PDB entry 1IRS | solution NMR | chains A and B

# Chain A
Protein: Irs-1
Organism: Homo sapiens
Notes: fragment: ptb domain
UniProt: P35568 (IRS1_HUMAN); residues 157-267 here = UniProt positions 157-267
Sequence (112 residues; numbered 156 to 267; the number before each row is that of its first residue):
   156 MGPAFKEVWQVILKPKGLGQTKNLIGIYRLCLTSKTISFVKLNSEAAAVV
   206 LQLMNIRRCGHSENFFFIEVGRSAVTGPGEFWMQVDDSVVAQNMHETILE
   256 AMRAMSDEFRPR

# Chain B
Protein: Il-4 receptor phosphopeptide
Organism: Homo sapiens
UniProt: P24394 (IL4RA_HUMAN); residues 489-499 here = UniProt positions 489-499
Sequence (11 residues; row label = number of the first residue in the row):
   489 LVIAGNPAYRS
Differences from the reference sequence: modified residue (497)
Modified / non-standard residues: Tyr497 (o-phosphotyrosine; PTR)
Swiss-Prot annotation at these positions:
  - modified residue: Tyr497 (Phosphotyrosine)
  - natural variant: Ala492 (A492T; A492V)
  - mutagenesis: Tyr497 (Y497F: Abolishes IRS1 tyrosine phosphorylation. No cell proliferation)

# How chain A and chain B interact
Contacting residue pairs - 33 pairs, chain A then chain B:
  Leu208(A) with Asn494(B)
  Met209(A) with Ala496(B); Tyr497(B)
  Asn210(A) with Tyr497(B)
  Ile211(A) with Asn494(B); Tyr497(B)
  Arg212(A) with Asn494(B); Tyr497(B)
  Arg213(A) with Ile491(B); Ala492(B); Gly493(B); Asn494(B)
  Cys214(A) with Ala492(B); Gly493(B); Asn494(B)
  Gly215(A) with Val490(B); Ile491(B); Ala492(B)
  His216(A) with Val490(B); Ala492(B)
  Ser217(A) with Leu489(B); Val490(B)
  Glu218(A) with Val490(B)
  Phe222(A) with Ile491(B)
  Gly226(A) with Tyr497(B)
  Arg227(A) with Tyr497(B)
  Leu254(A) with Gly493(B)
  Met257(A) with Asn494(B); Pro495(B)
  Arg258(A) with Pro495(B)
  Met260(A) with Ala496(B)
  Ser261(A) with Pro495(B); Ala496(B)
Also at the interface, not in a pair above, chain A (21 interface residues in all): His250, Phe264
Also at the interface, not in a pair above, chain B (10 interface residues in all): Arg498

# In short
Chain A and chain B form an interface of 21 and 10 residues respectively. From UniProt: one mutagenesis site
on chain B.
Chain A is Irs-1 and chain B is Il-4 receptor phosphopeptide, both from Homo sapiens; the structure, Irs-1 ptb
domain complexed with a il-4 receptor phosphopeptide, NMR, minimized average structure, was determined by
solution NMR.
